PDB entry 5EJC | X-ray diffraction, 3.10 A resolution | chains A and F of the 3 polymer chains in the assembly

Chain A:
Name: TBC1 domain family member 7
Source organism: Homo sapiens
UniProtKB: Q9P0N9 (TBCD7_HUMAN); numbering as in UniProt (aligned over 18-293)
Amino-acid sequence (276 residues; row label = number of the first residue in the row):
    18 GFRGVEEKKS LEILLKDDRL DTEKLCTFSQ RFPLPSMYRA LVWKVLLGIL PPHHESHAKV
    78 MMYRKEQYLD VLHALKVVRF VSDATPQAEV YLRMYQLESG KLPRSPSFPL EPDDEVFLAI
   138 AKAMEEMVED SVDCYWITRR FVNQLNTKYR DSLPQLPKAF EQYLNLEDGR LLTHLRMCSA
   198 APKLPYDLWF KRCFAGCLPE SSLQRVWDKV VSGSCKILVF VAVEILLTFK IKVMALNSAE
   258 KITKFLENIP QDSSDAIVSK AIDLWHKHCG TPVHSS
Unresolved in the structure: 18-21, 290-293
Modified / non-standard residues: Mse54, Mse78, Mse79, Mse111, Mse141, Mse144, Mse194, Mse251 (selenomethionine; parent Met)
Curated features (UniProtKB/Swiss-Prot):
  - mutagenesis: Arg81 to Gln84 (Abolished formation of the TSC-TBC complex; when associated with A-121. Abolished interaction with TSC1 and TSC2; when associated with 94-A-A-95), Val94 to Val95 (Abolished interaction with TSC1. Abolished interaction with TSC1 and TSC2; when associated with A-81--A-84), Arg96 (R96A: Decreased interaction with TSC1), Leu114 (L114A: Abolished interaction with TSC1), Arg121 (R121A: Abolished formation of the TSC-TBC complex; when associated with 81-A--A-84)
Reported in the primary citation:
  - mutagenesis - R81A/Q84A/R121A, H90A/R96A, V94A/V95A: abolished binding to Hamartin (chain F)
  - mutagenesis - R81A/Q84A: decreased binding to Hamartin (chain F)
  - mutagenesis - R96A, L114A, R121A: unchanged binding to Hamartin (chain F)

Chain F:
Name: Hamartin
Source organism: Homo sapiens
UniProtKB: Q92574 (TSC1_HUMAN); residues 939-992 here = UniProt positions 939-992
Amino-acid sequence (55 residues; row label = number of the first residue in the row):
   938 GGQLQAAESR YEAQKRITQV FELEILDLYG RLEKDGLLKK LEEEKAEAAE AAEER
Unresolved in the structure: 938, 978-992
Construct notes: expression tag (938)
Curated features (UniProtKB/Swiss-Prot):
  - natural variant: Leu978 (L978V: In TSC1; uncertain significance)
  - mutagenesis: Leu941 (L941A: Abolished interaction with TBC1D7; when associated with 965-A--A-969), Ile954 to Ile962 (Reduced interaction with TBC1D7 without affecting interaction with TSC2), Ile954 (I954A: Abolished interaction with TBC1D7), Phe958 (F958A: Abolished interaction with TBC1D7), Ile962 (I962A: Abolished interaction with TBC1D7), Leu965 to Leu969 (Slightly reduced interaction with TBC1D7 without affecting interaction with TSC2)
Reported in the primary citation:
  - mutagenesis - L941A/L965A/L969A: abolished binding to TBC1 domain family member 7 (chain A)
  - mutagenesis - I954A, F958A, I962A, L965A/L969A, Y966A: decreased binding to TBC1 domain family member 7 (chain A)

How chain A and chain F interact:
Residue-residue contacts (8):
  Tyr80(A) - Glu945(F)  hydrogen bond
  Glu83(A) - Tyr948(F)  hydrogen bond
  Asp87(A) - Tyr948(F)  hydrogen bond
  Asp87(A) - Lys952(F)
  His90(A) - Glu959(F)  salt bridge
  Val94(A) - Glu959(F)
  Val94(A) - Tyr966(F)
  Arg96(A) - Tyr966(F)
Interface residues without a listed pair, chain A (8 interface residues in all): Lys76, Val95
Interface residues without a listed pair, chain F (7 interface residues in all): Leu941, Ile962
The authors on this interface:
  - pairs named by the authors: Arg96(A)-Tyr966(F)
  - interface residues, chain A: His70(A), Tyr80(A), Glu83(A), His90(A)
  - hot spots on chain A (mutagenesis) - L114A: abolished binding to Hamartin (chain F)
  - hot spots on chain F (mutagenesis) - I954A, F958A, I962A: abolished binding to TBC1 domain family member 7 (chain A)

Overview:
8 residues of chain A and 7 residues of chain F are in contact, with 3 hydrogen bonds and 1 salt bridge. Polar
contacts include His90(A)-Glu959(F), Tyr80(A)-Glu945(F) and Glu83(A)-Tyr948(F). The paper describes a contact
between Arg96(A) and Tyr966(F). The paper reports that I954A, F958A and I962A of chain F, among others, reduce
binding to TBC1 domain family member 7 (chain A); interface residues His70(A), Tyr80(A) and Glu83(A) among
others; 13 substitutions were tested in all.
Chain A is TBC1 domain family member 7 and chain F is Hamartin, both from Homo sapiens; the structure, Crystal
structural of the TSC1-TBC1D7 complex, was determined by X-ray diffraction.
